PDB entry 8UMI | electron microscopy, 3.70 A resolution | chains A and B of the 30 polymer chains in the assembly

[Chain A]
Protein: DNA-directed RNA polymerase subunit
From: Saccharomyces cerevisiae
Notes: EC 2.7.7.6
UniProt: A0A6A5Q1P2 (A0A6A5Q1P2_YEASX); residue numbers follow UniProt; this construct covers 1-1733
Sequence (1733 residues; row label = number of the first residue in the row):
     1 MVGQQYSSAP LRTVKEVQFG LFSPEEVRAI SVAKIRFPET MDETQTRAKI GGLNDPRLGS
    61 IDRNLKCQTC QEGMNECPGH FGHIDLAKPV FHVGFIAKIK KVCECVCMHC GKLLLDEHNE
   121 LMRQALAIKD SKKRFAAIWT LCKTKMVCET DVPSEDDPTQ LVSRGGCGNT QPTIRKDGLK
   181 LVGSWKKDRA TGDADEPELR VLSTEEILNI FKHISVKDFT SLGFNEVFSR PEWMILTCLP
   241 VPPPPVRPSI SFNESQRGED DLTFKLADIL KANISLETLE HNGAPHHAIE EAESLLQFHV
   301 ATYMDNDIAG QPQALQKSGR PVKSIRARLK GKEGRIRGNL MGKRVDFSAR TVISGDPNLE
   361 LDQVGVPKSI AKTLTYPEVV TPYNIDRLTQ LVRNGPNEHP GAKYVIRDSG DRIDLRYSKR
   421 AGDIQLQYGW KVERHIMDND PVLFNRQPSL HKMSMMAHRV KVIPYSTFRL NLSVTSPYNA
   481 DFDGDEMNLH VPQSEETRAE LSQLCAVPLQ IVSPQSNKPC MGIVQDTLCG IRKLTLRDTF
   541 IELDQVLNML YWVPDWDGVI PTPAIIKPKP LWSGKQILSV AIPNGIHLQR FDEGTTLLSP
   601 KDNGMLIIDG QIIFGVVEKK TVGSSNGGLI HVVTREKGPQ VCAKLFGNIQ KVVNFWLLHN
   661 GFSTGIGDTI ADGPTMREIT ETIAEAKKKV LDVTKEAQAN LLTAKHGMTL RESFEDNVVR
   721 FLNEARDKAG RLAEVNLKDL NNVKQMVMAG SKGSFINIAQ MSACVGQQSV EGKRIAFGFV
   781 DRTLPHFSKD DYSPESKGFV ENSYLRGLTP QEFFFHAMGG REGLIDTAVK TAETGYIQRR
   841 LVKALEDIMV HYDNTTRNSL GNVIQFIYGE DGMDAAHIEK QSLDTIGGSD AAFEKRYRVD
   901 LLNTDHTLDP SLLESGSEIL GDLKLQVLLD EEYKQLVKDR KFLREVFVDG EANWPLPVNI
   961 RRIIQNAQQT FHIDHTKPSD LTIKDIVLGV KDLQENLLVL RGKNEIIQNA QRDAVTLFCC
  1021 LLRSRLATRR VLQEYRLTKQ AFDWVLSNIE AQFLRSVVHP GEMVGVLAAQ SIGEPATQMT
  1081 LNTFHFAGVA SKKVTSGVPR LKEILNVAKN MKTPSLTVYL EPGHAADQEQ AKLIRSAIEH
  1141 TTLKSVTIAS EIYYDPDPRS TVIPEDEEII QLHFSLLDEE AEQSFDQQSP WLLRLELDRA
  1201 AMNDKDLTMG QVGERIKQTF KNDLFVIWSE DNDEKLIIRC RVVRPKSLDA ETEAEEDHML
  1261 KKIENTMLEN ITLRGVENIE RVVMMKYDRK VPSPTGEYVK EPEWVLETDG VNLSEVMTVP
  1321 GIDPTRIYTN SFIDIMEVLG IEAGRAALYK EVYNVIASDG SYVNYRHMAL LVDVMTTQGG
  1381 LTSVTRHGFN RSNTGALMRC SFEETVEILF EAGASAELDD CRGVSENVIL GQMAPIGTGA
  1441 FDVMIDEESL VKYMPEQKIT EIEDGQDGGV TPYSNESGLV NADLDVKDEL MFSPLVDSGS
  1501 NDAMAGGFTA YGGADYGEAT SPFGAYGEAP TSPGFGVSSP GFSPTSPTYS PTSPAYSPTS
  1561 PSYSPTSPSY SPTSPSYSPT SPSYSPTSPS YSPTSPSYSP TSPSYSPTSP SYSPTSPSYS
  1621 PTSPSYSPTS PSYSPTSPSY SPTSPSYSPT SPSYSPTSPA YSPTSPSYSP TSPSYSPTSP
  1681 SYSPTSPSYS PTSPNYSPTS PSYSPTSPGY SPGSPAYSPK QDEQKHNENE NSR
Unresolved in the structure: 1, 1082-1092, 1176-1184, 1246-1253, 1455-1733
Bound ions: Zn2+ site 1: Cys67, Cys70, Cys77, His80; Zn2+ site 2: Cys107, Cys110, Cys148, Cys167

[Chain B]
Protein: DNA-directed RNA polymerase subunit beta
From: Saccharomyces cerevisiae
Notes: EC 2.7.7.6
UniProt: A0A6A5Q4H2 (A0A6A5Q4H2_YEASX); residues 1-1224 here = UniProt positions 1-1224
Sequence (1224 residues; row label = number of the first residue in the row):
     1 MSDLANSEKY YDEDPYGFED ESAPITAEDS WAVISAFFRE KGLVSQQLDS FNQFVDYTLQ
    61 DIICEDSTLI LEQLAQHTTE SDNISRKYEI SFGKIYVTKP MVNESDGVTH ALYPQEARLR
   121 NLTYSSGLFV DVKKRTYEAI DVPGRELKYE LIAEESEDDS ESGKVFIGRL PIMLRSKNCY
   181 LSEATESDLY KLKECPFDMG GYFIINGSEK VLIAQERSAG NIVQVFKKAA PSPISHVAEI
   241 RSALEKGSRF ISTLQVKLYG REGSSARTIK ATLPYIKQDI PIVIIFRALG IIPDGEILEH
   301 ICYDVNDWQM LEMLKPCVED GFVIQDRETA LDFIGRRGTA LGIKKEKRIQ YAKDILQKEF
   361 LPHITQLEGF ESRKAFFLGY MINRLLLCAL DRKDQDDRDH FGKKRLDLAG PLLAQLFKTL
   421 FKKLTKDIFR YMQRTVEEAH DFNMKLAINA KTITSGLKYA LATGNWGEQK KAMSSRAGVS
   481 QVLNRYTYSS TLSHLRRTNT PIGRDGKLAK PRQLHNTHWG LVCPAETPEG QACGLVKNLS
   541 LMSCISVGTD PMPIITFLSE WGMEPLEDYV PHQSPDATRV FVNGVWHGVH RNPARLMETL
   601 RTLRRKGDIN PEVSMIRDIR EKELKIFTDA GRVYRPLFIV EDDESLGHKE LKVRKGHIAK
   661 LMATEYQDIE GGFEDVEEYT WSSLLNEGLV EYIDAEEEES ILIAMQPEDL EPAEANEEND
   721 LDVDPAKRIR VSHHATTFTH CEIHPSMILG VAASIIPFPD HNQSPRNTYQ SAMGKQAMGV
   781 FLTNYNVRMD TMANILYYPQ KPLGTTRAME YLKFRELPAG QNAIVAIACY SGYNQEDSMI
   841 MNQSSIDRGL FRSLFFRSYM DQEKKYGMSI TETFEKPQRT NTLRMKHGTY DKLDDDGLIA
   901 PGVRVSGEDV IIGKTTPISP DEEELGQRTA YHSKRDASTP LRSTENGIVD QVLVTTNQDG
   961 LKFVKVRVRT TKIPQIGDKF ASRHGQKGTI GITYRREDMP FTAEGIVPDL IINPHAIPSR
  1021 MTVAHLIECL LSKVAALSGN EGDASPFTDI TVEGISKLLR EHGYQSRGFE VMYNGHTGKK
  1081 LMAQIFFGPT YYQRLRHMVD DKIHARARGP MQVLTRQPVE GRSRDGGLRF GEMERDCMIA
  1141 HGAASFLKER LMEASDAFRV HICGICGLMT VIAKLNHNQF ECKGCDNKID IYQIHIPYAA
  1201 KLLFQELMAM NITPRLYTDR SRDF
Unresolved in the structure: 1-19, 134-135, 151-158, 262-263, 669-677, 714-725, 731-734, 1213, 1224
Bound ions: Zn2+: Cys1163, Cys1166, Cys1182

[Interface between chain A and chain B]
Pairs across the interface (298; chain A residue first):
  Gln4(A) with Arg1159(B), hydrogen bond (backbone-side chain)
  Gln5(A) with Arg1159(B), hydrogen bond (backbone-side chain); Leu1175(B)
  Ser7(A) with His1161(B); Leu1175(B); Phe1180(B); Gln1193(B), hydrogen bond (backbone-side chain)
  Ala9(A) with His1161(B); Gln1193(B), hydrogen bond (backbone-side chain)
  Pro10(A) with Ile1191(B); Tyr1192(B); Gln1193(B), hydrogen bond (backbone-backbone)
  Leu11(A) with Gln1193(B); His1195(B)
  Arg12(A) with Tyr1192(B), hydrogen bond; Gln1193(B), hydrogen bond (backbone-backbone); Ile1194(B); Thr1218(B); Asp1219(B), salt bridge
  Thr13(A) with Thr1218(B), hydrogen bond (backbone-side chain)
  Val14(A) with Ile1194(B), hydrophobic; Leu1216(B), hydrophobic
  Lys15(A) with Tyr1217(B); Thr1218(B); Asp1219(B); Arg1220(B)
  Glu16(A) with Leu1216(B); Tyr1217(B), hydrogen bond (backbone-backbone); Asp1219(B); Arg1220(B); Ser1221(B), hydrogen bond; Arg1222(B)
  Val17(A) with Arg1215(B); Leu1216(B), hydrophobic
  Gln18(A) with Pro1214(B); Arg1215(B), hydrogen bond (backbone-backbone)
  Phe19(A) with Pro1214(B), hydrophobic
  Gly20(A) with Ile1212(B)
  Leu21(A) with Asn1211(B); Arg1215(B)
  Phe22(A) with Met1208(B), hydrophobic; Asn1211(B), hydrogen bond (backbone-side chain); Ile1212(B)
  Ala29(A) with Lys1183(B); Gly1184(B)
  Ser31(A) with Lys1183(B), hydrogen bond (backbone-side chain)
  Val32(A) with Lys1183(B)
  Gln68(A) with Ile1172(B)
  Cys70(A) with Ile1172(B), hydrophobic
  Glu72(A) with Ala1173(B)
  Asn75(A) with Arg1116(B); Phe1158(B)
  Glu76(A) with Phe1158(B)
  Pro78(A) with Lys1201(B), hydrogen bond (backbone-side chain); Gln1205(B), hydrogen bond (backbone-side chain)
  Phe81(A) with Gln1205(B); Met1208(B), hydrophobic
  His92(A) with Met1210(B), hydrogen bond (side chain-backbone)
  Phe228(A) with Arg1215(B)
  Leu236(A) with Asn1211(B)
  Pro240(A) with Met1208(B)
  Pro243(A) with Gln1205(B)
  Val246(A) with Leu1114(B); Gln1205(B)
  Pro248(A) with Leu1114(B)
  Glu254(A) with Tyr866(B)
  Ser255(A) with Tyr866(B); Ile918(B); Arg935(B), hydrogen bond (backbone-side chain)
  Gln256(A) with Tyr866(B)
  Tyr303(A) with Ala1209(B)
  Met304(A) with Met1210(B)
  Ile325(A) with Glu1206(B); Met1210(B), hydrophobic
  Arg328(A) with Leu1114(B)
  Leu329(A) with Leu1203(B), hydrophobic; Glu1206(B)
  Arg335(A) with Leu1114(B); Leu1202(B)
  Arg337(A) with Arg1129(B); Glu1132(B), salt bridge
  Gly338(A) with Arg1129(B)
  Asn339(A) with Thr1115(B), hydrogen bond; Gln1117(B), hydrogen bond (backbone-side chain)
  Leu340(A) with Ala1199(B), hydrophobic; Ala1200(B), hydrophobic
  Met341(A) with Arg1135(B)
  Gly342(A) with Arg1129(B); Phe1130(B)
  Lys343(A) with Gln1117(B); Arg1129(B); Phe1130(B), hydrogen bond (backbone-backbone); Leu1151(B); Ser1155(B)
  Arg344(A) with Gln1117(B); Pro1118(B); Glu1120(B), salt bridge; Leu1128(B), hydrogen bond (side chain-backbone); Arg1129(B)
  Val345(A) with Arg1106(B); Pro1118(B); Leu1128(B), hydrogen bond (backbone-backbone); Phe1130(B), hydrophobic; Arg1150(B); Ala1154(B)
  Asp346(A) with Arg1106(B), salt bridge; Ala1107(B); Arg1108(B), hydrogen bond (side chain-backbone); Gly1109(B); Arg1150(B), hydrogen bond (backbone-side chain); Ala1154(B), hydrogen bond (backbone-backbone)
  Phe347(A) with Arg1106(B), hydrogen bond (backbone-backbone); Ala1107(B), hydrophobic; Arg1150(B)
  Ser348(A) with Ala1105(B); Arg1106(B), hydrogen bond (backbone-backbone); Leu1128(B)
  Ala349(A) with His1104(B); Ala1105(B), hydrophobic
  Arg350(A) with Lys1102(B); Ile1103(B); His1104(B), hydrogen bond (backbone-backbone); Leu1128(B)
  Thr351(A) with Ile1103(B)
  Val352(A) with Val1099(B), hydrophobic
  Gly355(A) with Tyr833(B)
  Asp356(A) with Tyr833(B)
  Pro357(A) with Gly832(B); Tyr833(B)
  Asn358(A) with Tyr833(B), hydrogen bond
  Ser369(A) with Ile1103(B)
  Ile370(A) with Ile1103(B), hydrophobic; Ala1105(B), hydrophobic
  Thr373(A) with Ala1107(B)
  Leu374(A) with Ala1105(B), hydrophobic
  Arg412(A) with Arg1108(B)
  Glu433(A) with Arg1108(B), salt bridge
  Leu443(A) with Phe1146(B), hydrophobic
  Gln447(A) with Glu1134(B), hydrogen bond
  Ser449(A) with Met1133(B); Glu1134(B)
  His451(A) with Cys1137(B)
  Lys452(A) with Ala1140(B); His1141(B), hydrogen bond
  Met455(A) with Cys1137(B), hydrophobic; Met1138(B), hydrophobic; His1141(B), hydrogen bond (backbone-side chain)
  Ser466(A) with Ile1103(B)
  Thr467(A) with Ile976(B)
  Arg469(A) with Gly991(B); Ile992(B)
  Leu472(A) with Gln835(B)
  Asp481(A) with Asp837(B)
  Phe482(A) with Gln835(B); Glu836(B); Thr989(B)
  Asp483(A) with Lys979(B); Lys987(B)
  Asn488(A) with Leu1128(B)
  His490(A) with Phe1130(B)
  Val491(A) with Arg1150(B), hydrogen bond (backbone-side chain)
  Gln493(A) with Glu1149(B), hydrogen bond (backbone-side chain)
  Ser494(A) with Glu1149(B), hydrogen bond
  Thr497(A) with Phe1146(B); Glu1149(B)
  Glu500(A) with Ala1143(B); Ala1144(B); Ser1145(B), hydrogen bond; Phe1146(B), hydrogen bond (side chain-backbone)
  Cys505(A) with Met1138(B), hydrophobic; His1141(B)
  Gln510(A) with His1141(B), hydrogen bond
  Gln525(A) with Glu836(B), hydrogen bond; His1015(B), hydrogen bond (backbone-side chain)
  Asp526(A) with Gln835(B), hydrogen bond
  Asn654(A) with Ser831(B)
  Leu657(A) with Cys829(B), hydrophobic
  Leu658(A) with Tyr830(B), hydrophobic; Ser831(B); His1076(B); Leu1081(B)
  His659(A) with Asn1074(B), hydrogen bond; Thr1077(B)
  Asn660(A) with Leu1081(B); Met1082(B), hydrogen bond (backbone-backbone); Ala1083(B)
  Gly661(A) with Ala1083(B)
  Phe662(A) with Ala828(B); Cys829(B), hydrogen bond (backbone-side chain); Pro1014(B)
  Ser663(A) with Ile827(B), hydrogen bond (side chain-backbone); Ile1085(B); Phe1086(B), hydrogen bond (side chain-backbone)
  Thr664(A) with Pro1014(B); Phe1086(B)
  Gly665(A) with Leu1026(B); Phe1086(B)
  Ile666(A) with Leu1026(B), hydrophobic; Phe1086(B)
  Ile670(A) with Arg1067(B)
  Val743(A) with Pro1018(B), hydrophobic
  Met746(A) with His1015(B); Pro1018(B), hydrophobic
  Ser751(A) with His1015(B)
  Lys752(A) with His1015(B); Ser1019(B)
  Gly753(A) with Ser1019(B), hydrogen bond (backbone-side chain)
  Asn757(A) with Pro1018(B), hydrogen bond (side chain-backbone); Ser1019(B); Met1021(B)
  Gln760(A) with Met1021(B)
  Met761(A) with Met1021(B), hydrophobic; Val1023(B), hydrophobic
  Ile775(A) with Asn516(B)
  Ala776(A) with Asn516(B)
  Gly778(A) with His515(B); Asn516(B), hydrogen bond (backbone-side chain)
  Phe779(A) with Asn516(B); Thr517(B); Glu698(B); Glu699(B)
  Val780(A) with Glu699(B), hydrogen bond (backbone-side chain)
  Arg782(A) with Glu698(B), hydrogen bond (side chain-backbone); Ile701(B), hydrogen bond (side chain-backbone)
  Thr783(A) with Asn516(B), hydrogen bond (backbone-side chain)
  Leu784(A) with Trp519(B), hydrophobic
  Pro785(A) with Glu698(B); Ile703(B), hydrogen bond (backbone-backbone)
  His786(A) with Trp519(B), hydrogen bond; Ile703(B); Met705(B); Glu742(B)
  Phe787(A) with Leu702(B)
  Glu801(A) with Ile729(B)
  Asn802(A) with Arg728(B)
  Tyr804(A) with His761(B); Asn762(B); Gln763(B); Met1021(B), hydrophobic
  Leu805(A) with His761(B), hydrogen bond (backbone-side chain)
  Arg806(A) with Lys727(B); Arg728(B), hydrogen bond (backbone-side chain); Ile729(B); His761(B), hydrogen bond (backbone-side chain)
  Gly807(A) with Asp760(B); His761(B), hydrogen bond (backbone-side chain)
  Leu808(A) with Asp760(B), hydrogen bond (backbone-backbone); Phe1047(B)
  Thr809(A) with Ile729(B); Arg730(B)
  Pro810(A) with Pro745(B), hydrophobic; Phe1047(B), hydrophobic
  Gln811(A) with Met705(B)
  Phe813(A) with Phe1047(B), hydrophobic
  Phe814(A) with Trp519(B), hydrophobic; Pro524(B), hydrophobic
  His816(A) with Gln763(B); Ser764(B), hydrogen bond (side chain-backbone)
  Ala817(A) with Pro524(B); Ser764(B)
  Met818(A) with Leu514(B); His515(B); Asn516(B)
  Arg821(A) with Arg512(B), hydrogen bond (side chain-backbone); Gln513(B); Leu514(B)
  Ile825(A) with Leu508(B), hydrophobic; Gln513(B); Cys533(B), hydrophobic
  Arg839(A) with Glu1132(B), salt bridge
  Val842(A) with Asp1136(B)
  Glu846(A) with Arg1135(B), salt bridge
  Met1063(A) with Ile1139(B)
  Val1066(A) with Asp1136(B); Ile1139(B), hydrophobic; Ala1140(B), hydrophobic
  Gln1070(A) with Cys1137(B)
  Lys1261(A) with Lys315(B)
  Leu1409(A) with Leu1207(B), hydrophobic
  Phe1410(A) with Met1210(B), hydrophobic
  Ile1429(A) with Pro1197(B); Ala1200(B)
  Leu1430(A) with His1195(B); Ile1196(B), hydrophobic; Pro1197(B)
  Gly1431(A) with Lys1148(B); Met1152(B)
  Gln1432(A) with Lys1148(B)
  Met1433(A) with Ala1144(B), hydrophobic; Ser1145(B); Lys1148(B)
  Ala1434(A) with Ala1144(B)
  Ile1436(A) with Gly1142(B); Ala1144(B)
  Gly1437(A) with Gly1142(B)
  Thr1438(A) with Gly1142(B), hydrogen bond (backbone-backbone); Ala1144(B); Ser1145(B)
Interface residues without a listed pair, chain A (195 interface residues in all): Ser8, Ile30, Thr69, Gln71, Met74, His80, Trp233, Pro242, Pro245, Arg257, Asp305, Gly319, Ser354, Tyr404, Asn445, Tyr465, Gly484, Pro492, Glu496, Leu501, Leu504, Cys529, Gly667, Asp668, Thr680, Ile756, Phe777, Ser788, Gly820, Leu824, Ala828, Asn1265, Gly1413, Val1424, Val1428, Gly1439
Interface residues without a listed pair, chain B (170 interface residues in all): Ser265, Lys471, His518, Glu526, Thr527, Gly534, Ser700, Ile748, Leu749, Pro759, Pro765, Asn767, Gly977, Asn1013, Arg1020, Ile1027, Phe1069, Gln1084, Gly1127, Gly1131, Leu1147, Asp1156, Val1160, Leu1168, Thr1170, Lys1174, Asn1176, Tyr1198

[Summary]
195 residues of chain A face 170 of chain B across their interface; the contacts include 63 hydrogen bonds and
7 salt bridges. Polar pairs include Arg12(A)-Asp1219(B), Arg337(A)-Glu1132(B) and Arg344(A)-Glu1120(B). The
Zn2+ site 1 is built by Cys67(A), Cys70(A), Cys77(A) and His80(A).
Chain A is DNA-directed RNA polymerase subunit and chain B is DNA-directed RNA polymerase subunit beta, both
from Saccharomyces cerevisiae; the structure, consensus map of PICdeltaTFIIK form1, was determined by electron
microscopy.
